PDB entry 7UIG | electron microscopy, 4.30 A resolution (low resolution: residue-level contacts below are approximate; hydrogen-bond / salt-bridge calls are withheld) | chains j and n of the 17 polymer chains in the assembly

== Chain j ==
Name: Mediator of RNA polymerase II transcription subunit 10
From: Saccharomyces cerevisiae
Reference sequence: Q06213 (MED10_YEAST); residues 1-157 here = UniProt positions 1-157
Amino-acid sequence (157 residues; row label = number of the first residue in the row):
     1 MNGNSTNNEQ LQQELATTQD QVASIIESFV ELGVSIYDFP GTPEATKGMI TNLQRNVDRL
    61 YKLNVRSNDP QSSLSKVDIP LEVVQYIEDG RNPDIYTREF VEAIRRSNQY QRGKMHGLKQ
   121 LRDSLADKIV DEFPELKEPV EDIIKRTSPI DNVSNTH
Disordered / not traced: 76-77, 149-157

== Chain n ==
Name: Mediator of RNA polymerase II transcription subunit 14
From: Saccharomyces cerevisiae
Reference sequence: P19263 (MED14_YEAST); residue numbers follow UniProt; this construct covers 1-1082
Amino-acid sequence (1082 residues; numbered 1 to 1082; the number before each row is that of its first residue):
     1 MTTTIGSPQM LANEERLSNE MHALKNRSEQ NGQEQQGPVK NTQLHGPSAT DPETTATQKE
    61 SLEMVPKDTS AATMTSAPPP ALPHVEINQV SLALVIRNLT VFTMKELAQY MKTNVHTQAN
   121 EPNSAKKIRF LQLIIFLRTQ FLKLYVLVKW TRTIKQNNFH VLIDLLNWFR TTNMNVNNCI
   181 WALKSSLNSM TNAKLPNVDL VTALEVLSLG RPNLPTHNFK LSGVSNSMDM VDGMAKVPIG
   241 LILQRLKDLN LTVSIKIALM NIPKPLNSYH IKNGRIYFTV PNEFEIQLST VNRQSPLFFV
   301 DLKLLFNTEA EQTVSAVTEA TSTNGDSENN EENSSSNGNN LPLNKPRLEK LINEILLKSN
   361 DPLLSLYNFL HKYVLTLQLY MVHREFLKLA NGGKFSKSNL IHNYDSKKST ITVRYWLNGK
   421 MDSKGKITIG IQRTTESLIL KWDNQSASRA KNMPVIYNNI VSNIEGILDE IMFNHARIIR
   481 SELLARDIFQ EDEENSDVLL FQLPTTCVSM APIQLKIDLL SGQFYFRNPT PLLSNYASKI
   541 NRAEGPEELA RILQQLKLDK IIHVLTTMFE NTGWSCSRII KIDKPIRTQV NTGGESVVKK
   601 EDNKYAIAGN STTNSDVSLL LQRDLFIRLP HWPLNWYLIL SIISSKTSCV VEKRIGKIVS
   661 QRGKWNLKYL DNSNVMTVKL ESITYQKIMI LQRTILNRII NHMLIDSLNQ LEIRNKICSS
   721 EMINEQKLPQ YIIQGSNTND NISIITLELE SFLEGSKALN SILESSMFLR IDYSNSQIRL
   781 YAKFKRNTMM IQCQIDKLYI HFVQEEPLAF YLEESFTNLG IIVQYLTKFR QKLMQLVVLT
   841 DVVERLHKNF ESENFKIIAL QPNEISFKYL SNNDEDDKDC TIKISTNDDS IKNLTVQLSP
   901 SNPQHIIQPF LDNSKMDYHF IFSYLQFTSS LFKALKVILN ERGGKFHESG SQYSTMVNIG
   961 LHNLNEYQIV YYNPQAGTKI TICIELKTVL HNGRDKIQFH IHFADVAHIT TKSPAYPMMH
  1021 QVRNQVFMLD TKRLGTPESV KPANASHAIR LGNGVACDPS EIEPILMEIH NILKVDSNSS
  1081 SS
Disordered / not traced: 1-88, 155-159, 195-239, 306-339, 361-363, 573, 589-619, 833-1082

== Chain j / chain n interface ==
Contacting residue pairs (40; chain j residue first):
  Leu15(j) with Val148(n); Thr151(n); Arg152(n)
  Ala16(j) with Arg152(n)
  Gln19(j) with Tyr145(n); Arg152(n)
  Val22(j) with Phe141(n); Tyr145(n)
  Ala23(j) with Tyr145(n)
  Ile26(j) with Arg138(n); Leu142(n)
  Phe29(j) with Arg138(n)
  Val30(j) with Arg138(n)
  Gly33(j) with Leu131(n)
  Ile36(j) with Phe130(n)
  Phe39(j) with Lys127(n)
  Met49(j) with Phe130(n)
  Leu60(j) with Phe141(n)
  Leu63(j) with Phe141(n)
  Asn64(j) with Arg97(n); Thr100(n)
  Ser67(j) with Ala93(n); Ile96(n)
  Asn68(j) with Ala93(n); Arg97(n)
  Asp78(j) with Gln89(n); Val90(n)
  Ile79(j) with Leu147(n)
  Pro93(j) with Trp150(n)
  Phe100(j) with Leu166(n); Arg170(n)
  Val101(j) with Leu166(n)
  Ala103(j) with Arg170(n)
  Ile104(j) with Leu166(n); Phe169(n); Arg170(n)
  Ser107(j) with Asn173(n)
  Asn108(j) with Phe169(n)
  Gln111(j) with Val176(n)
  Lys114(j) with Val176(n)
Interface residues without a listed pair, chain j (34 interface residues in all): Gln12, Thr18, Leu32, Leu53, Ser75, Thr97
Interface residues without a listed pair, chain n (31 interface residues in all): Ser91, Leu92, Met104, Ile134, Lys149, Leu162, Ile163, Thr172

== Overview ==
34 residues of chain j face 31 of chain n across their interface.
Here chain j is Mediator of RNA polymerase II transcription subunit 10 and chain n is Mediator of RNA
polymerase II transcription subunit 14, both from Saccharomyces cerevisiae. Entry 7UIG (Mediator-PIC Early
(Mediator A)) was determined by electron microscopy, deposited together with 7UI9, 7UIC, 7UIF, 7UIK, 7UIL and
7UIO.
